Entry 5UOH (X-ray diffraction, 2.61 A resolution); this record covers chain A.

Chain A:
Molecule: Carboxylesterase A
From: Mycobacterium tuberculosis
Notes: EC 3.1.1.-
UniProtKB: P9WHR3 (CAEA_MYCTU); numbering as in UniProt (aligned over 50-520)
Sequence (492 residues; numbered 29 to 520; the number before each row is that of its first residue):
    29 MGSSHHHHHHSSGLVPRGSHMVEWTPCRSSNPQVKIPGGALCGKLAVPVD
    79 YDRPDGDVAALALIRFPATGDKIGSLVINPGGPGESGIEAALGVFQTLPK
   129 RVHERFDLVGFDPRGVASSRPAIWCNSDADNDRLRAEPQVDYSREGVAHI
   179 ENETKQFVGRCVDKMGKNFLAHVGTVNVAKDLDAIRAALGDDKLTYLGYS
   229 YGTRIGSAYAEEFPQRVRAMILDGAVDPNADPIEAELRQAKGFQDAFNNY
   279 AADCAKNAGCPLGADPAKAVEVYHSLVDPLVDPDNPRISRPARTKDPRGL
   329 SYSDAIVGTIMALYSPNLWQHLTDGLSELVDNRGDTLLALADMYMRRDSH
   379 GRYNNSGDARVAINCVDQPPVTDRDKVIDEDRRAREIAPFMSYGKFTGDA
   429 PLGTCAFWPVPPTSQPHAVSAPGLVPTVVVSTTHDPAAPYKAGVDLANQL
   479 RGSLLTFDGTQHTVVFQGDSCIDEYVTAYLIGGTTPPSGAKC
Disordered / not traced: 29-49, 57-64
Disulfides: C55-C70, C153-C189, C282-C288, C393-C433, C499-C520
Construct notes: initiating methionine (29); expression tag (30-49); engineered mutation A466 (Thr in P9WHR3)
Swiss-Prot annotation at these positions:
  - active site: S228 (Nucleophile), D463, H490 (Proton donor)
From the paper describing this entry:
  - specificity-determining residues: E264 (proposed by the authors, not directly observed)

Overview:
From UniProt: 3 active-site residues. The paper reports the specificity determinant E264.
Chain A is Carboxylesterase A (Mycobacterium tuberculosis); the structure, Crystal Structure of Hip1 (Rv2224c)
T466A mutant, was determined by X-ray diffraction together with 5UGQ and 5UNO from the same study.
